PDB entry 4R18 | X-ray diffraction, 2.40 A resolution | chains A and B of the 28 polymer chains in the assembly

# Chain A
Protein: Proteasome subunit alpha type-2
Organism: Saccharomyces cerevisiae S288c
Notes: EC 3.4.25.1
UniProtKB: P23639 (PSA2_YEAST); residue numbers follow UniProt; this construct covers 1-250
Sequence (250 residues; row label = number of the first residue in the row):
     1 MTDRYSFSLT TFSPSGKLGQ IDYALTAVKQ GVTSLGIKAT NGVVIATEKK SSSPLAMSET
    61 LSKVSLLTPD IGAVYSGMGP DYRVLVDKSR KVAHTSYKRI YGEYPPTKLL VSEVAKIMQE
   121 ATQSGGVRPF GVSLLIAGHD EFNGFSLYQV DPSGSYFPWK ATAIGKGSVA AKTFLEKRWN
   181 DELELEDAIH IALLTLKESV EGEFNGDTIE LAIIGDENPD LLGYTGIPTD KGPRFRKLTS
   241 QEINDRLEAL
Swiss-Prot annotation at these positions:
  - cross-link: Lys-108 (Glycyl lysine isopeptide (Lys-Gly) (interchain with G-Cter in ubiquitin))

# Chain B
Protein: Proteasome subunit alpha type-3
Organism: Saccharomyces cerevisiae S288c
Notes: EC 3.4.25.1
UniProtKB: P23638 (PSA3_YEAST); residues 0-257 here correspond to UniProt positions 1-258 (UniProt number = residue number + 1)
Sequence (258 residues; numbered 0 to 257; the number before each row is that of its first residue; numbering starts at 0):
     0 MGSRRYDSRT TIFSPEGRLY QVEYALESIS HAGTAIGIMA SDGIVLAAER KVTSTLLEQD
    60 TSTEKLYKLN DKIAVAVAGL TADAEILINT ARIHAQNYLK TYNEDIPVEI LVRRLSDIKQ
   120 GYTQHGGLRP FGVSFIYAGY DDRYGYQLYT SNPSGNYTGW KAISVGANTS AAQTLLQMDY
   180 KDDMKVDDAI ELALKTLSKT TDSSALTYDR LEFATIRKGA NDGEVYQKIF KPQEIKDILV
   240 KTGITKKDED EEADEDMK
Not modelled in the structure: 0, 245-257
Swiss-Prot annotation at these positions:
  - cross-link (Glycyl lysine isopeptide (Lys-Gly)): Lys-99 (interchain with G-Cter in ubiquitin), Lys-198 (interchain with G-Cter in ubiquitin), Lys-230 (interchain with G-Cter in ubiquitin)

# Interface between chain A and chain B
Residue-residue contacts (63; chain A residue first):
  Arg-4(A) with Ser-2(B), hydrogen bond (backbone-side chain)
  Tyr-5(A) with Ser-2(B); Tyr-5(B)
  Ser-6(A) with Gly-125(B); Leu-127(B)
  Phe-7(A) with Ser-2(B); Tyr-5(B); Asp-6(B); Gly-126(B)
  Ser-8(A) with Gly-126(B), hydrogen bond (backbone-backbone); Leu-127(B); Arg-128(B), hydrogen bond (side chain-backbone)
  Thr-10(A) with Arg-128(B)
  Thr-11(A) with Ser-7(B); Thr-9(B); Gln-20(B)
  Phe-12(A) with Gln-20(B); Tyr-23(B); Leu-79(B), hydrophobic; Arg-128(B); Pro-129(B); Gly-131(B)
  Ser-13(A) with Tyr-23(B)
  Pro-14(A) with Tyr-23(B), hydrophobic; Glu-26(B)
  Ser-15(A) with Glu-26(B)
  Gly-16(A) with Tyr-23(B); Ser-27(B), hydrogen bond (backbone-side chain)
  Leu-18(A) with Leu-79(B), hydrophobic; Arg-128(B)
  Lys-38(A) with Glu-57(B), salt bridge
  Ser-112(A) with Glu-84(B)
  Lys-116(A) with Ile-85(B)
  Gln-119(A) with Ala-81(B); Asp-82(B), hydrogen bond; Ile-85(B); Arg-128(B)
  Thr-122(A) with Arg-128(B), hydrogen bond (backbone-side chain)
  Gln-123(A) with Tyr-121(B); Leu-127(B); Arg-128(B), hydrogen bond (side chain-backbone); Pro-129(B); Phe-130(B)
  Gly-125(A) with Leu-127(B)
  Ser-153(A) with Ala-81(B)
  Gly-154(A) with Ala-81(B)
  Ser-155(A) with Ala-81(B)
  Tyr-156(A) with Glu-84(B), hydrogen bond
  Phe-157(A) with Leu-56(B), hydrophobic
  Pro-158(A) with Leu-56(B); Glu-57(B), hydrogen bond (backbone-backbone); Thr-60(B); Ser-61(B)
  Trp-159(A) with Leu-55(B); Leu-56(B)
  Lys-160(A) with Thr-54(B); Leu-55(B), hydrogen bond (backbone-backbone); Leu-56(B); Glu-57(B)
  Ala-161(A) with Leu-55(B)
  Lys-172(A) with Leu-55(B)
  Glu-176(A) with Thr-54(B); Leu-55(B)
Other interface residues (no listed pair), chain A (33 interface residues in all): Ser-124, Leu-175
Other interface residues (no listed pair), chain B (32 interface residues in all): Ala-24, His-30, Ser-53, Thr-80

# In short
33 residues of chain A face 32 of chain B across their interface, with 10 hydrogen bonds and 1 salt bridge.
Polar pairs include Lys-38(A)/Glu-57(B), Arg-4(A)/Ser-2(B) and Ser-8(A)/Arg-128(B).
Chain A is Proteasome subunit alpha type-2 and chain B is Proteasome subunit alpha type-3, both from
Saccharomyces cerevisiae S288c; the structure, Ligand-induced Lys33-Thr1 crosslinking at subunit beta5 of the
yeast 20S proteasome, was determined by X-ray diffraction together with 4R17 from the same study.
